Entry 8RWV (electron microscopy, 6.68 A resolution (low resolution: residue-level contacts below are approximate; hydrogen-bond / salt-bridge calls are withheld)); this record covers chains A and D of the 14 polymer chains in the assembly.

Chain A:
Protein: Origin recognition complex subunit 1
Source organism: Homo sapiens
Reference sequence: Q13415 (ORC1_HUMAN); residue numbers follow UniProt; this construct covers 2-861
Sequence (961 residues; row label = number of the first residue in the row; numbers below 1 keep their minus sign (Met-99 is residue -99)):
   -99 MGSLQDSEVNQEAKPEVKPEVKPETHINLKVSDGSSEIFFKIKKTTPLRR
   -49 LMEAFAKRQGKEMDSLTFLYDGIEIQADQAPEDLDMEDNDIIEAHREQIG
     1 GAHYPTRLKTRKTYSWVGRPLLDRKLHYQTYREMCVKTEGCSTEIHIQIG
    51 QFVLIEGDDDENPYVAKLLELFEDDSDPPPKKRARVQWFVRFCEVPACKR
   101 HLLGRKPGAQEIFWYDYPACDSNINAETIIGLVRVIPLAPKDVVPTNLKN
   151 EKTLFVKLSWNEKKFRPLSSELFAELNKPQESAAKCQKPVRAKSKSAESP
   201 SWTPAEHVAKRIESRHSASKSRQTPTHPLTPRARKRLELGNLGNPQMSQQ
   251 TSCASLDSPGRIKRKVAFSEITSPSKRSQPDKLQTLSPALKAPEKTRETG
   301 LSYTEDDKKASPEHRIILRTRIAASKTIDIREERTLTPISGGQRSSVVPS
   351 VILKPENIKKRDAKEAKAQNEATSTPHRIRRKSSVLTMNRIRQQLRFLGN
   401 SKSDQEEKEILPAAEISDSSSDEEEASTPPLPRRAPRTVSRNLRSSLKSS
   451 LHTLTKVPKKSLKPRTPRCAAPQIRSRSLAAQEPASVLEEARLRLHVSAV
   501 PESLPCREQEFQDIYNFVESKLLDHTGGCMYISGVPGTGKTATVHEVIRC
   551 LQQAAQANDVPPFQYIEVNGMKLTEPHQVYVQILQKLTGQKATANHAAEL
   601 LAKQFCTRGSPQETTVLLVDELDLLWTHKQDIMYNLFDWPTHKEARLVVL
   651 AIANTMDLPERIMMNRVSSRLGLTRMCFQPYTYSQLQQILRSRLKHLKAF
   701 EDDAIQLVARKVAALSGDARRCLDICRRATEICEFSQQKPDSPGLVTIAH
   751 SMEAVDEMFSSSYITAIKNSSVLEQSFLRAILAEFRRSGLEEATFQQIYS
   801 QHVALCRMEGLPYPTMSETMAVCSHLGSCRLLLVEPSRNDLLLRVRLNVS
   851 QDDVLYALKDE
Unresolved in the structure: -99 to 474
Curated features (UniProtKB/Swiss-Prot):
  - binding site (ATP): Val500, Gly534 to Ala542, Glu621, Asn654, Arg720
  - binding site (Mg(2+)): Asp620, Glu621
  - site: Glu94 (Histone H4K20me2 binding)
  - modified residue: Ser199 (Phosphoserine), Thr203 (Phosphothreonine), Ser252 (Phosphoserine), Ser255 (Phosphoserine), Ser273 (Phosphoserine), Ser287 (Phosphoserine), Lys326 (N6-acetyllysine), Thr337 (Phosphothreonine), Ser340 (Phosphoserine), Ser417 (Phosphoserine), Ser420 (Phosphoserine), Ser478 (Phosphoserine)
What the authors report for this chain:
  - conformationally variable residues (order/disorder transition): Glu660 to Thr674

Chain D:
Protein: Origin recognition complex subunit 4
Source organism: Homo sapiens
Reference sequence: O43929 (ORC4_HUMAN); residues 1-436 here = UniProt positions 1-436
Sequence (436 residues; numbered 1 to 436; the number before each row is that of its first residue):
     1 MSSRKSKSNSLIHTECLSQVQRILRERFCRQSPHSNLFGVQVQYKHLSEL
    51 LKRTALHGESNSVLIIGPRGSGKTMLINHALKELMEIEEVSENVLQVHLN
   101 GLLQINDKIALKEITRQLNLENVVGDKVFGSFAENLSFLLEALKKGDRTS
   151 SCPVIFILDEFDLFAHHKNQTLLYNLFDISQSAQTPIAVIGLTCRLDILE
   201 LLEKRVKSRFSHRQIHLMNSFGFPQYVKIFKEQLSLPAEFPDKVFAEKWN
   251 ENVQYLSEDRSVQEVLQKHFNISKNLRSLHMLLMLALNRVTASHPFMTAV
   301 DLMEASQLCSMDSKANIVHGLSVLEICLIIAMKHLNDIYEEEPFNFQMVY
   351 NEFQKFVQRKAHSVYNFEKPVVMKAFEHLQQLELIKPMERTSGNSQREYQ
   401 LMKLLLDNTQIMNALQKYPNCPTDVRQWATSSLSWL
Unresolved in the structure: 138-145
Curated features (UniProtKB/Swiss-Prot):
  - binding site (ATP): Gly67 to Thr74
  - modified residue: Lys7 (N6-methyllysine)

Chain A / chain D interface:
Residue-residue contacts (94):
  Ser476(A) - Ser150(D)
  Arg477(A) - Asn93(D)
  Arg477(A) - Arg148(D)
  Arg477(A) - Thr149(D)
  Ser478(A) - Glu89(D)
  Leu479(A) - Ala55(D)
  Leu479(A) - Leu56(D)
  Leu479(A) - Val90(D)
  Ala481(A) - Arg148(D)
  Gln482(A) - His57(D)
  Arg492(A) - Arg53(D)
  His496(A) - Glu59(D)
  Val497(A) - Gln181(D)
  Ser498(A) - Ser180(D)
  Ser498(A) - Gln181(D)
  Ser498(A) - Ser182(D)
  Pro536(A) - Lys204(D)
  Pro536(A) - Arg205(D)
  Pro536(A) - Ser208(D)
  Thr541(A) - Arg209(D)
  Met571(A) - Tyr174(D)
  Met571(A) - Asn175(D)
  Lys572(A) - Asn175(D)
  Lys572(A) - Asp178(D)
  Thr574(A) - Asp107(D)
  Thr574(A) - Leu111(D)
  Gln582(A) - Ala133(D)
  Glu621(A) - Arg205(D)
  Asp623(A) - Arg205(D)
  Leu624(A) - Asn169(D)
  Asn654(A) - Lys204(D)
  Asn654(A) - Arg205(D)
  Asp718(A) - Ser208(D)
  Arg720(A) - Ser208(D)
  Arg721(A) - Lys207(D)
  Arg721(A) - His212(D)
  Asp724(A) - Phe210(D)
  Asp724(A) - Arg213(D)
  Arg727(A) - Glu59(D)
  Arg727(A) - Arg213(D)
  Arg728(A) - His46(D)
  Arg728(A) - Arg213(D)
  Glu731(A) - Leu50(D)
  Glu731(A) - Arg213(D)
  Phe735(A) - Lys45(D)
  Phe735(A) - Glu49(D)
  Gln738(A) - Lys45(D)
  Met758(A) - His212(D)
  Ser760(A) - Gln214(D)
  Ser760(A) - His216(D)
  Ser761(A) - His216(D)
  Ser762(A) - Leu196(D)
  Ser762(A) - Asp197(D)
  Ser762(A) - His216(D)
  Tyr763(A) - Asp197(D)
  Thr765(A) - Met218(D)
  Ala766(A) - Met218(D)
  Asn769(A) - Met218(D)
  Asn769(A) - Asn219(D)
  Asn769(A) - Ser220(D)
  Asn769(A) - Lys274(D)
  Ser771(A) - Phe270(D)
  Ser771(A) - Asn271(D)
  Val772(A) - Asn271(D)
  Leu773(A) - Asn271(D)
  Leu773(A) - Ile272(D)
  Glu774(A) - Ile272(D)
  Gln796(A) - Asn408(D)
  Thr815(A) - Ser310(D)
  Met816(A) - Asp312(D)
  Met816(A) - Asp407(D)
  Met816(A) - Gln410(D)
  Ser817(A) - Ser310(D)
  Ser817(A) - Met311(D)
  Ser817(A) - Asp312(D)
  Ser817(A) - Ser313(D)
  Val822(A) - Ile272(D)
  Ser828(A) - Arg69(D)
  Ser828(A) - Cys194(D)
  Cys829(A) - Cys194(D)
  Cys829(A) - Arg195(D)
  Cys829(A) - Leu196(D)
  Arg830(A) - His166(D)
  Arg830(A) - Arg195(D)
  Arg830(A) - Leu201(D)
  Leu831(A) - Arg195(D)
  Leu831(A) - Leu196(D)
  Arg838(A) - Lys386(D)
  Asn839(A) - Lys386(D)
  Asp840(A) - Lys314(D)
  Asp840(A) - Leu405(D)
  Leu841(A) - Leu405(D)
  Leu841(A) - Leu406(D)
  Asn848(A) - Arg195(D)
Other interface residues (no listed pair), chain A (62 interface residues in all): Glu489, Thr655, Glu757, Ser770, Leu811, Glu818, Leu842
Other interface residues (no listed pair), chain D (67 interface residues in all): Gly58, Ser131, Phe132, Lys168, Ser211, Ser273, Lys403

Summary:
62 residues of chain A face 67 of chain D across their interface. UniProt lists 13 ATP-binding residues and
Mg2+-binding residues Asp620(A) and Glu621(A) on chain A; 8 ATP-binding residues on chain D. The paper reports
conformational variability at Glu660(A).
Chain A is Origin recognition complex subunit 1 and chain D is Origin recognition complex subunit 4, both from
Homo sapiens; the structure, Human OCCM DNA licensing intermediate, was determined by electron microscopy.
